PDB entry 8G53 | X-ray diffraction, 1.03 A resolution | chain A

[Chain A]
Molecule: TPR_REGION domain-containing protein
Source organism: Enhygromyxa salina
UniProtKB: A0A0C1ZR44 (A0A0C1ZR44_9DELT); numbering as in UniProt (aligned over 1-218)
Chain sequence (218 residues; each row starts with the number of its first residue):
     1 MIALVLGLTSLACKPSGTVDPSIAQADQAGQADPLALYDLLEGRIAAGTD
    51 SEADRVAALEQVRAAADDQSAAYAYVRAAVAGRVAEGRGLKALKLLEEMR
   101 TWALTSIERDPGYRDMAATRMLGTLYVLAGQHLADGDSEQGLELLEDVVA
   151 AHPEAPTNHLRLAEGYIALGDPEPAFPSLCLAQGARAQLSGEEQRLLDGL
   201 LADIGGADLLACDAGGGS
Unresolved in the structure: 1-28, 213-218
Disulfide bonds: C180-C212

[Summary]
Chain A is TPR_REGION domain-containing protein (Enhygromyxa salina); the structure, Crystal structure of a
bacterial TPAT family transporter, was determined by X-ray diffraction together with 8G52 from the same study.
